Entry 3Q4J (X-ray diffraction, 2.30 A resolution); this record covers chains C and I of the 4 polymer chains in the assembly.

Chain C:
Molecule: DNA polymerase III subunit beta
Organism: Escherichia coli
Notes: EC 2.7.7.7
Reference sequence: P0A988 (DPO3B_ECOLI); residue numbers follow UniProt; this construct covers 1-366
Amino-acid sequence (366 residues; row label = number of the first residue in the row):
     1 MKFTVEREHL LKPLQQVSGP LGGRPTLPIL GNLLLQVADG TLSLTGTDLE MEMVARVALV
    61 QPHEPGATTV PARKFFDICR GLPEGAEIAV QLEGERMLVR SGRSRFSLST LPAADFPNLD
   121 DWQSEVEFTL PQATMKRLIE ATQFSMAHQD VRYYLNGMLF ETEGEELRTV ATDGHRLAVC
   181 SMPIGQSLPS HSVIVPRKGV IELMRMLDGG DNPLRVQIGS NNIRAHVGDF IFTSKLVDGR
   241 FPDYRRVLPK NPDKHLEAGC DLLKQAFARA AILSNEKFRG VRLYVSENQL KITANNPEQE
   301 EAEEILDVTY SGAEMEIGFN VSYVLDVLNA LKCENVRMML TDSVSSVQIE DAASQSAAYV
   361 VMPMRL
Disordered / not traced: 366
Swiss-Prot annotation at these positions:
  - binding site (DNA): Arg24, Arg73, Gln149, Tyr153, Tyr154
  - mutagenesis: Arg24 (R24A: Mild defect in DNA replication, impaired loading of clamp on DNA, polymerase speed is wild-type. More severe replication defect and very poor clamp loading; when associated with A-149), Gly66 (G66E: In dnaN159; a temperature- and UV-sensitive mutation, displays altered DNA polymerase usage, chronically induced SOS response; when associated with A-174), Ala133 (A133T: Reduction of synthesis of beta*, probably due to mutation of its promoter), Met135 (M135L: 3-fold reduction of synthesis of beta*, probably due to loss of its start codon), Met146 (M146L: No effect on synthesis of beta*), Gln149 (Q149A: Mild defect in DNA replication, impaired loading of clamp on DNA, polymerase speed is wild-type. More severe replication defect and very poor clamp loading; when associated with A-24), Tyr153 to Tyr154 (Very poor loading of clamp on DNA, polymerase speed is wild-type), Gly174 (G174A: In dnaN159; a temperature- and UV-sensitive mutation, displays altered DNA polymerase usage, chronically induced SOS response; when associated with A-66), Gln265 to Leu366 (In dnaN806; temperature sensitive), Ile272 to Leu273 (Monomeric in solution, binds very tightly to subunit delta (holA). The monomer binds tightly to linear and circular DNA. Cannot bind both Pol III and IV simultaneously)

Chain I:
Molecule: peptide ligand
Amino-acid sequence (6 residues; numbered 69 to 74; the number before each row is that of its first residue):
    69 XQLDLF
Modified / non-standard residues: ACE (acetyl group) at position 69

How chain C and chain I interact:
Contacting residue pairs (31):
  Arg152(C) with Asp72(I), salt bridge; Phe74(I)
  Thr172(C) with Leu73(I); Phe74(I)
  Gly174(C) with Asp72(I); Leu73(I), hydrogen bond (backbone-backbone); Phe74(I)
  His175(C) with Gln70(I); Leu71(I), hydrogen bond (side chain-backbone); Asp72(I), salt bridge; Leu73(I)
  Arg176(C) with Leu73(I)
  Leu177(C) with Leu73(I)
  Pro242(C) with Phe74(I), hydrophobic
  Val247(C) with Leu73(I), hydrophobic; Phe74(I), hydrophobic
  Asn320(C) with Gln70(I)
  Tyr323(C) with Gln70(I)
  Val344(C) with Leu71(I)
  Ser346(C) with Leu73(I)
  Val360(C) with Leu73(I), hydrophobic
  Met362(C) with Gln70(I); Leu71(I); Asp72(I); Leu73(I), hydrophobic
  Pro363(C) with Gln70(I); Leu71(I), hydrogen bond (backbone-backbone)
  Met364(C) with ACE_69(I); Gln70(I); Leu71(I)
  Arg365(C) with ACE_69(I), hydrogen bond (backbone-backbone)
Interface residues without a listed pair, chain C (18 interface residues in all): Leu155

In short:
The interface between chain C and chain I involves 18 residues on one side and 6 on the other, with 4 hydrogen
bonds and 2 salt bridges. Polar pairs include Arg152(C)-Asp72(I), His175(C)-Asp72(I) and His175(C)-Leu71(I).
Chain C is DNA polymerase III subunit beta (Escherichia coli) and chain I is peptide ligand; the structure,
Structure of a small peptide ligand bound to E.coli DNA sliding clamp, was determined by X-ray diffraction,
deposited together with 3Q4K and 3Q4L.
